Entry 4CTF (electron microscopy, 17.00 A resolution (very low resolution: no residue pairs are listed; an interface is given only as per-side residue counts)); this record covers chains A0 and D2 of the 240 polymer chains in the assembly.

[Chain A0]
Molecule: VP1
Organism: Equine rhinitis a virus
UniProtKB: A2TJ51 (A2TJ51_9PICO); residues 1-246 here = UniProt positions 1-246
Sequence (246 residues; each row starts with the number of its first residue):
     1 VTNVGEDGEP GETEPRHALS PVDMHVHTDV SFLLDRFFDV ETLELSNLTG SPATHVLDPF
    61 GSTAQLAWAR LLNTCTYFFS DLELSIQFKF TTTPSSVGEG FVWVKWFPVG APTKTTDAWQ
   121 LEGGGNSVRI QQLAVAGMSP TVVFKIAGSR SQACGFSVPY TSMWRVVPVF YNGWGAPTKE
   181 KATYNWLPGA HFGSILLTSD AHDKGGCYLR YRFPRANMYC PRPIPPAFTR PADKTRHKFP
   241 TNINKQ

[Chain D2]
Molecule: P1
Organism: Equine rhinitis a virus
UniProtKB: Q91B37 (Q91B37_9PICO); residues 1-226 here correspond to UniProt positions 311-536 (UniProt number = residue number + 310)
Sequence (226 residues; each row starts with the number of its first residue):
     1 APIRVVSVPE SDSFMSSVPD NSTPLYPKVV VPPRQVPGRF TNFIDVAKQT YSFCSISGKP
    61 YFEVTNTSGD EPLFQMDVSL SAAELHGTYV ASLSSFFAQY RGSLNFNFIF TGAAATKAKF
   121 LVAFVPPHSA APKTRDEAMA CIHAVWDVGL NSAFSFNVPY SSPADFMAVY SAEATVVNVS
   181 GWLQVYALTA LTSTDIAVNS KGRVLVAVSA GPDFSLRHPV DLPDKQ

[Chain A0 / chain D2 interface]
At this resolution (17 A) residue pairs are not listed: 38 residues of chain A0 and 30 of chain D2 lie at the interface.

[In short]
The interface between chain A0 and chain D2 involves 38 residues on one side and 30 on the other.
Here chain A0 is VP1 and chain D2 is P1, both from Equine rhinitis a virus. Entry 4CTF (The limits of
structural plasticity in a picornavirus capsid revealed by a massively expanded equine rhinitis ...) was
determined by electron microscopy (same publication as 4CTG).
